7WTQ - chains C2 and SJ of the 18 polymer chains in the assembly; structure by electron microscopy, 3.70 A resolution.

Chain C2:
Molecule: 18S rRNA
Organism: Saccharomyces cerevisiae
Sequence (1800 nucleotides; each row starts with the number of its first residue):
     1 UAUCUGGUUGAUCCUGCCAGUAGUCAUAUGCUUGUCUCAAAGAUUAAGCC
    51 AUGCAUGUCUAAGUAUAAGCAAUUUAUACAGUGAAACUGCGAAUGGCUCA
   101 UUAAAUCAGUUAUCGUUUAUUUGAUAGUUCCUUUACUACAUGGUAUAACU
   151 GUGGUAAUUCUAGAGCUAAUACAUGCUUAAAAUCUCGACCCUUUGGAAGA
   201 GAUGUAUUUAUUAGAUAAAAAAUCAAUGUCUUCGGACUCUUUGAUGAUUC
   251 AUAAUAACUUUUCGAAUCGCAUGGCCUUGUGCUGGCGAUGGUUCAUUCAA
   301 AUUUCUGCCCUAUCAACUUUCGAUGGUAGGAUAGUGGCCUACCAUGGUUU
   351 CAACGGGUAACGGGGAAUAAGGGUUCGAUUCCGGAGAGGGAGCCUGAGAA
   401 ACGGCUACCACAUCCAAGGAAGGCAGCAGGCGCGCAAAUUACCCAAUCCU
   451 AAUUCAGGGAGGUAGUGACAAUAAAUAACGAUACAGGGCCCAUUCGGGUC
   501 UUGUAAUUGGAAUGAGUACAAUGUAAAUACCUUAACGAGGAACAAUUGGA
   551 GGGCAAGUCUGGUGCCAGCAGCCGCGGUAAUUCCAGCUCCAAUAGCGUAU
   601 AUUAAAGUUGUUGCAGUUAAAAAGCUCGUAGUUGAACUUUGGGCCCGGUU
   651 GGCCGGUCCGAUUUUUUCGUGUACUGGAUUUCCAACGGGGCCUUUCCUUC
   701 UGGCUAACCUUGAGUCCUUGUGGCUCUUGGCGAACCAGGACUUUUACUUU
   751 GAAAAAAUUAGAGUGUUCAAAGCAGGCGUAUUGCUCGAAUAUAUUAGCAU
   801 GGAAUAAUAGAAUAGGACGUUUGGUUCUAUUUUGUUGGUUUCUAGGACCA
   851 UCGUAAUGAUUAAUAGGGACGGUCGGGGGCAUCAGUAUUCAAUUGUCAGA
   901 GGUGAAAUUCUUGGAUUUAUUGAAGACUAACUACUGCGAAAGCAUUUGCC
   951 AAGGACGUUUUCAUUAAUCAAGAACGAAAGUUAGGGGAUCGAAGAUGAUC
  1001 AGAUACCGUCGUAGUCUUAACCAUAAACUAUGCCGACUAGGGAUCGGGUG
  1051 GUGUUUUUUUAAUGACCCACUCGGCACCUUACGAGAAAUCAAAGUCUUUG
  1101 GGUUCUGGGGGGAGUAUGGUCGCAAGGCUGAAACUUAAAGGAAUUGACGG
  1151 AAGGGCACCACCAGGAGUGGAGCCUGCGGCUUAAUUUGACUCAACACGGG
  1201 GAAACUCACCAGGUCCAGACACAAUAAGGAUUGACAGAUUGAGAGCUCUU
  1251 UCUUGAUUUUGUGGGUGGUGGUGCAUGGCCGUUCUUAGUUGGUGGAGUGA
  1301 UUUGUCUGCUUAAUUGCGAUAACGAACGAGACCUUAACCUACUAAAUAGU
  1351 GGUGCUAGCAUUUGCUGGUUAUCCACUUCUUAGAGGGACUAUCGGUUUCA
  1401 AGCCGAUGGAAGUUUGAGGCAAUAACAGGUCUGUGAUGCCCUUAGACGUU
  1451 CUGGGCCGCACGCGCGCUACACUGACGGAGCCAGCGAGUCUAACCUUGGC
  1501 CGAGAGGUCUUGGUAAUCUUGUGAAACUCCGUCGUGCUGGGGAUAGAGCA
  1551 UUGUAAUUAUUGCUCUUCAACGAGGAAUUCCUAGUAAGCGCAAGUCAUCA
  1601 GCUUGCGUUGAUUACGUCCCUGCCCUUUGUACACACCGCCCGUCGCUAGU
  1651 ACCGAUUGAAUGGCUUAGUGAGGCCUCAGGAUCUGCUUAGAGAAGGGGGC
  1701 AACUCCAUCUCAGAGCGGAGAAUUUGGACAAACUUGGUCAUUUAGAGGAA
  1751 CUAAAAGUCGUAACAAGGUUUCCGUAGGUGAACCUGCGGAAGGAUCAUUA
Disordered / not traced: 73-75, 133-135, 489-498, 651-683, 707-732, 1140, 1157-1621, 1631-1634

Chain SJ:
Protein: 40S ribosomal protein S9-A
Organism: Saccharomyces cerevisiae
Reference sequence: O13516 (RS9A_YEAST); residue numbers follow UniProt; this construct covers 1-197
Sequence (197 residues; numbered 1 to 197; the number before each row is that of its first residue):
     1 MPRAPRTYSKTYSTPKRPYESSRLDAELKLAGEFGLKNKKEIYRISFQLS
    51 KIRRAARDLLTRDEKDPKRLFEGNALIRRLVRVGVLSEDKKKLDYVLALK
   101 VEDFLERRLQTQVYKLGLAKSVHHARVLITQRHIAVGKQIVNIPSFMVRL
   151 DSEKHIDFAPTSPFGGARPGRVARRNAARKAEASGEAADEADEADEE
Disordered / not traced: 1, 187-197
Swiss-Prot annotation at these positions:
  - modified residue: Ser-184 (Phosphoserine)
  - cross-link: Lys-180 (Glycyl lysine isopeptide (Lys-Gly) (interchain with G-Cter in ubiquitin))

Chain C2 / chain SJ interface:
Pairs across the interface - 111 pairs, chain C2 then chain SJ:
  U1(C2) / Ser-50(SJ)  phosphate contact
  U1(C2) / Arg-54(SJ)  phosphate contact
  U1(C2) / Arg-57(SJ)  base contact
  U3(C2) / Arg-17(SJ)  base contact
  C4(C2) / Arg-17(SJ)  base contact
  U21(C2) / Lys-16(SJ)  hydrogen bond to the sugar
  U21(C2) / Pro-18(SJ)  sugar contact
  A22(C2) / Thr-14(SJ)  hydrogen bond to the phosphate
  A22(C2) / Pro-15(SJ)  sugar contact
  A22(C2) / Lys-16(SJ)  sugar contact
  G23(C2) / Thr-14(SJ)  hydrogen bond to the phosphate
  U24(C2) / Lys-10(SJ)  salt bridge to the phosphate
  C25(C2) / Arg-6(SJ)  base contact
  C25(C2) / Tyr-8(SJ)  base contact
  C38(C2) / Arg-6(SJ)  hydrogen bond to the phosphate
  A39(C2) / Arg-6(SJ)  salt bridge to the phosphate
  A369(C2) / Lys-16(SJ)  phosphate contact
  A369(C2) / Arg-54(SJ)  hydrogen bond to the base
  U380(C2) / Pro-2(SJ)  phosphate contact
  U380(C2) / Arg-3(SJ)  hydrogen bond to the sugar
  U380(C2) / Pro-5(SJ)  sugar contact
  C381(C2) / Pro-2(SJ)  phosphate contact
  G461(C2) / Pro-2(SJ)  phosphate contact
  G462(C2) / Arg-3(SJ)  salt bridge to the phosphate
  A470(C2) / Tyr-8(SJ)  hydrogen bond to the sugar
  A471(C2) / Tyr-8(SJ)  sugar contact
  A471(C2) / Ser-9(SJ)  hydrogen bond to the sugar
  A471(C2) / Lys-10(SJ)  salt bridge to the phosphate
  U472(C2) / Ser-9(SJ)  sugar contact
  U472(C2) / Lys-10(SJ)  phosphate contact
  U472(C2) / Thr-11(SJ)  hydrogen bond to the phosphate
  U472(C2) / Tyr-12(SJ)  phosphate contact
  A473(C2) / Thr-11(SJ)  phosphate contact
  A473(C2) / Arg-44(SJ)  salt bridge to the phosphate
  A473(C2) / Ile-143(SJ)  sugar contact
  A473(C2) / Ser-145(SJ)  hydrogen bond to the phosphate
  A474(C2) / Lys-37(SJ)  sugar contact
  A474(C2) / Arg-44(SJ)  salt bridge to the phosphate
  A474(C2) / Arg-126(SJ)  sugar contact
  A474(C2) / Pro-144(SJ)  sugar contact
  A474(C2) / Ser-145(SJ)  hydrogen bond to the phosphate
  A475(C2) / Arg-126(SJ)  salt bridge to the phosphate
  A475(C2) / Thr-130(SJ)  hydrogen bond to the phosphate
  A475(C2) / Pro-144(SJ)  phosphate contact
  U476(C2) / Lys-37(SJ)  base contact
  A478(C2) / His-124(SJ)  sugar contact
  A478(C2) / Val-127(SJ)  sugar contact
  C479(C2) / Lys-120(SJ)  phosphate contact
  C479(C2) / Ser-121(SJ)  hydrogen bond to the phosphate
  G480(C2) / Lys-120(SJ)  salt bridge to the phosphate
  G510(C2) / Asn-176(SJ)  hydrogen bond to the phosphate
  A511(C2) / Val-172(SJ)  sugar contact
  A511(C2) / Ala-173(SJ)  sugar contact
  A511(C2) / Asn-176(SJ)  hydrogen bond to the phosphate
  A512(C2) / Gln-131(SJ)  sugar contact
  A512(C2) / His-133(SJ)  hydrogen bond to the sugar
  A512(C2) / Pro-169(SJ)  phosphate contact
  A512(C2) / Gly-170(SJ)  hydrogen bond to the phosphate
  A512(C2) / Arg-171(SJ)  phosphate contact
  A512(C2) / Val-172(SJ)  hydrogen bond to the phosphate
  A512(C2) / Ala-173(SJ)  hydrogen bond to the phosphate
  U513(C2) / Gln-131(SJ)  hydrogen bond to the sugar
  U513(C2) / Pro-163(SJ)  phosphate contact
  U513(C2) / Gly-170(SJ)  phosphate contact
  U513(C2) / Arg-171(SJ)  hydrogen bond to the base
  U513(C2) / Val-172(SJ)  base contact
  G514(C2) / Arg-171(SJ)  base contact
  U532(C2) / Arg-132(SJ)  salt bridge to the phosphate
  U533(C2) / Arg-132(SJ)  salt bridge to the phosphate
  A535(C2) / Arg-168(SJ)  salt bridge to the phosphate
  G537(C2) / Arg-171(SJ)  base contact
  G537(C2) / Arg-175(SJ)  salt bridge to the phosphate
  A538(C2) / Arg-171(SJ)  salt bridge to the phosphate
  A538(C2) / Arg-175(SJ)  salt bridge to the phosphate
  C554(C2) / Tyr-19(SJ)  sugar contact
  A555(C2) / Tyr-19(SJ)  base contact
  A555(C2) / Ser-21(SJ)  sugar contact
  A591(C2) / Tyr-19(SJ)  hydrogen bond to the sugar
  A592(C2) / Lys-39(SJ)  salt bridge to the phosphate
  U593(C2) / Asn-38(SJ)  hydrogen bond to the phosphate
  U593(C2) / Lys-39(SJ)  hydrogen bond to the phosphate
  U593(C2) / Lys-40(SJ)  hydrogen bond to the phosphate
  A594(C2) / Lys-37(SJ)  salt bridge to the phosphate
  A594(C2) / Asn-38(SJ)  hydrogen bond to the phosphate
  A594(C2) / Lys-40(SJ)  salt bridge to the phosphate
  G595(C2) / Lys-40(SJ)  salt bridge to the phosphate
  U759(C2) / Thr-7(SJ)  phosphate contact
  G761(C2) / Glu-72(SJ)  hydrogen bond to the sugar
  A762(C2) / Phe-71(SJ)  sugar contact
  A762(C2) / Ala-75(SJ)  phosphate contact
  G763(C2) / Arg-78(SJ)  salt bridge to the phosphate
  U764(C2) / Arg-78(SJ)  salt bridge to the phosphate
  G765(C2) / Arg-82(SJ)  salt bridge to the phosphate
  G765(C2) / Phe-146(SJ)  base contact
  G765(C2) / Arg-149(SJ)  hydrogen bond to the base
  G765(C2) / Ser-152(SJ)  hydrogen bond to the base
  U767(C2) / Gln-139(SJ)  hydrogen bond to the sugar
  U767(C2) / Val-141(SJ)  sugar contact
  U767(C2) / Asn-142(SJ)  base contact
  U767(C2) / Ile-143(SJ)  base contact
  U767(C2) / Phe-146(SJ)  sugar contact
  C768(C2) / Ile-143(SJ)  base contact
  C768(C2) / Ser-145(SJ)  sugar contact
  C768(C2) / Phe-146(SJ)  sugar contact
  A770(C2) / Tyr-8(SJ)  sugar contact
  A770(C2) / Ser-9(SJ)  hydrogen bond to the phosphate
  A771(C2) / Arg-6(SJ)  sugar contact
  A771(C2) / Thr-7(SJ)  phosphate contact
  A771(C2) / Ser-9(SJ)  hydrogen bond to the phosphate
  G772(C2) / Thr-7(SJ)  phosphate contact
  A789(C2) / Phe-71(SJ)  base contact
Also at the interface, not in a pair above, chain C2 (62 interface residues in all): C97, G371, A477, A534, A605, A757, U758, A769
Also at the interface, not in a pair above, chain SJ (65 interface residues in all): Ala-4, Leu-24, Glu-41, Tyr-43, Ala-55, Arg-79, His-123, Phe-164

Summary:
62 residues of chain C2 face 65 of chain SJ across their interface; the contacts include 32 hydrogen bonds and
21 salt bridges. Polar pairs include A369(C2)/Arg-54(SJ), U513(C2)/Arg-171(SJ) and G765(C2)/Arg-149(SJ).
Here chain C2 is 18S rRNA and chain SJ is 40S ribosomal protein S9-A, both from Saccharomyces cerevisiae.
Entry 7WTQ (Cryo-EM structure of a yeast pre-40S ribosomal subunit - State Tsr1-2 (without Rps2)) was
determined by electron microscopy (same publication as 7WTN, 7WTO, 7WTP and 7WTR).
